PDB entry 3AT5 | X-ray diffraction, 2.20 A resolution | chains A and B

# Chain A
Name: AlphaA-globin
Organism: Podocnemis unifilis
Reference sequence: E5RWQ0 (E5RWQ0_9SAUR); residues 1-141 here correspond to UniProt positions 2-142 (UniProt number = residue number + 1)
Amino-acid sequence (141 residues; numbered 1 to 141; the number before each row is that of its first residue):
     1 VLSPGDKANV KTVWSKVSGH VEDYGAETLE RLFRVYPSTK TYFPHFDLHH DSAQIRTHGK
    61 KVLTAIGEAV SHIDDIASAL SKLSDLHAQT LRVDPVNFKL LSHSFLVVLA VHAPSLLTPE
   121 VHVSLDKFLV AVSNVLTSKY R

# Chain B
Name: Beta-globin
Organism: Podocnemis unifilis
Reference sequence: E5RWQ1 (E5RWQ1_9SAUR); residues 1-146 here correspond to UniProt positions 2-147 (UniProt number = residue number + 1)
Amino-acid sequence (146 residues; row label = number of the first residue in the row):
     1 SDFTQEERQF IVNLWGRVDV EQIGAEALAR LLIVYPWTQR FFSSFGNLSS PSAILHNAKV
    61 HAHGKKVLTS FGEAVKNLDQ IKQTFAQLSE LHSDKLHVDP ENFKLLGNIL IIVLAAHFGK
   121 DFTPASQAAW QKLVSAVAHA LALRYH

# How chain A and chain B interact
Residue-residue contacts (39; chain A residue first):
  E30(A) - P124(B)
  R31(A) - F122(B)  hydrogen bond (side chain-backbone)
  R31(A) - T123(B)  hydrogen bond (side chain-backbone)
  R31(A) - P124(B)
  R31(A) - Q127(B)  hydrogen bond
  R34(A) - P124(B)
  R34(A) - A125(B)
  R34(A) - A128(B)
  V35(A) - P124(B)
  V35(A) - Q127(B)
  V35(A) - A128(B)
  V35(A) - Q131(B)
  Y36(A) - Q131(B)
  H103(A) - N108(B)
  H103(A) - I111(B)
  H103(A) - I112(B)
  L106(A) - I112(B)  hydrophobic
  V107(A) - A115(B)  hydrophobic
  V107(A) - Q127(B)
  A110(A) - I112(B)
  A110(A) - A115(B)  hydrophobic
  A110(A) - A116(B)
  V111(A) - A115(B)
  V111(A) - G119(B)
  V111(A) - K120(B)
  P114(A) - A116(B)
  L117(A) - R30(B)  hydrogen bond (backbone-side chain)
  T118(A) - R30(B)
  P119(A) - R30(B)
  P119(A) - I33(B)  hydrophobic
  P119(A) - L55(B)  hydrophobic
  E120(A) - P51(B)
  H122(A) - R30(B)  hydrogen bond
  H122(A) - V34(B)
  H122(A) - I109(B)
  H122(A) - I112(B)
  V123(A) - I33(B)
  V123(A) - V34(B)  hydrophobic
  D126(A) - Y35(B)  hydrogen bond
Interface residues without a listed pair, chain A (19 interface residues in all): H112
Interface residues without a listed pair, chain B (22 interface residues in all): E26

# Overview
19 residues of chain A and 22 residues of chain B are in contact; the contacts include 6 hydrogen bonds. Among
the polar pairs are R31(A)-F122(B), R31(A)-T123(B) and R31(A)-Q127(B).
Here chain A is AlphaA-globin and chain B is Beta-globin, both from Podocnemis unifilis. Entry 3AT5
(Side-necked turtle (Pleurodira, Chelonia, REPTILIA) hemoglobin: cDNA-derived primary structures and X-ray
crystal structures of Hb A) was determined by X-ray diffraction, deposited together with 3AT6.
